7KU7 - chains A and B of the 12 polymer chains in the assembly; structure by electron microscopy, 3.40 A resolution.

# Chain A (and B)
Molecule: integrase
Source organism: Rous sarcoma virus (strain Schmidt-Ruppin A)
Notes: EC 2.7.7.-; chain B of this document is another copy of the same molecule, construct and numbering; everything in this record applies to it too
Reference sequence: P03354 (POL_RSVP); residues 1-278 here correspond to UniProt positions 1281-1558 (UniProt number = residue number + 1280)
Sequence (278 residues; numbered 1 to 278; the number before each row is that of its first residue):
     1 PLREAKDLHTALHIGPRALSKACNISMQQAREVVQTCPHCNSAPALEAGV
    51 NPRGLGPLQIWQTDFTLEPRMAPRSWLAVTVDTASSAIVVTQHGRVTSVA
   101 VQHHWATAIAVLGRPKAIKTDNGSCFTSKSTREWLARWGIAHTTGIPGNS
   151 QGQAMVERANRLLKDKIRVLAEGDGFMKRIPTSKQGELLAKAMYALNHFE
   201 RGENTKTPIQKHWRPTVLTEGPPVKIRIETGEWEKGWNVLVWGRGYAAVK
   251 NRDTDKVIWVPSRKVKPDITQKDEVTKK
Not modelled in the structure: 270-278 (chain B: 1-56, 270-278)
Sequence notes: conflict Lys166 (Arg1446 in P03354)
UniProt features mapped onto this chain:
  - DNA-binding region: Pro222 to Thr270 (Integrase-type)
  - region: Asp268 to Lys278 (Involved in homooctamerization)
  - binding site (Zn(2+)): His9, His13, Cys37, Cys40
  - binding site (Mg(2+)): Asp64, Asp121, Glu157
Metal / ion sites: Zn2+: His9, His13, Cys37, Cys40; Mg2+ site 1: Asp64, Glu157 (together with ZZX); Mg2+ site 2: Asp64, Asp121 (together with ZZX)
Small-molecule neighbours: ZZX ((6S)-2-(3-chloro-4-fluorobenzyl)-8-ethyl-10-hydroxy-N,6-dimethyl-1,9-dioxo-1,2,6,7,8,9-hexahydropyrazino[1',2':1,5]pyrrolo[2,3-d]pyridazine-4-carboxamide): Asp64, Phe65, Asp121, Gly148, Ser150, Gln151, Ala154, Glu157
What the authors report for this chain:
  - mutagenesis - R263A: abolished binding to octameric CSC
  - mutagenesis - R263K: decreased binding to octameric CSC
  - mutagenesis - S262R: decreased binding to octameric CSC intasomes
  - mutagenesis - S262P: abolished expression

# Interface between chain A and chain B
Contacting residue pairs - 67 pairs, chain A then chain B:
  Val99(A) - Ser183(B)
  Val99(A) - Glu187(B)
  Gln102(A) - Glu187(B)
  His103(A) - Gly186(B)
  His103(A) - Glu187(B)  hydrogen bond (backbone-side chain)
  Ala106(A) - Ala190(B)
  Thr107(A) - Ala190(B)
  Ile109(A) - Tyr194(B)  hydrophobic
  Ile109(A) - His198(B)
  Ala110(A) - Ala190(B)
  Ala110(A) - Met193(B)  hydrophobic
  Ala110(A) - Tyr194(B)  hydrophobic
  Ala110(A) - His198(B)
  Val111(A) - Val111(B)  hydrophobic
  Gly113(A) - His198(B)
  Arg114(A) - Tyr194(B)
  Trp138(A) - Lys191(B)
  Trp138(A) - Tyr194(B)  hydrophobic
  Gly186(A) - His103(B)
  Ala190(A) - Ala106(B)
  Ala190(A) - Thr107(B)
  Ala190(A) - Ala110(B)
  Lys191(A) - Trp138(B)
  Met193(A) - Ala110(B)  hydrophobic
  Tyr194(A) - Ile109(B)  hydrophobic
  Tyr194(A) - Ala110(B)
  Tyr194(A) - Arg114(B)
  Tyr194(A) - Trp138(B)  hydrophobic
  His198(A) - Ile109(B)
  His198(A) - Ala110(B)  hydrogen bond (side chain-backbone)
  His198(A) - Leu112(B)
  His198(A) - Gly113(B)
  Ile209(A) - Trp213(B)  hydrophobic
  Trp213(A) - Ile209(B)  hydrophobic
  Trp213(A) - Trp213(B)
  Trp213(A) - Pro215(B)
  Trp213(A) - Thr216(B)
  Arg214(A) - Trp213(B)
  Arg214(A) - Arg214(B)
  Arg214(A) - Thr216(B)
  Arg214(A) - Leu218(B)
  Pro215(A) - Thr216(B)
  Pro215(A) - Val217(B)
  Pro215(A) - Leu218(B)  hydrogen bond (backbone-backbone)
  Thr216(A) - Leu218(B)  hydrogen bond (side chain-backbone)
  Thr216(A) - Thr219(B)
  Thr216(A) - Glu220(B)
  Val217(A) - Leu218(B)
  Val217(A) - Thr219(B)  hydrogen bond (backbone-side chain)
  Leu218(A) - Thr219(B)
  Leu218(A) - Leu240(B)
  Leu218(A) - Val241(B)  hydrophobic
  Thr219(A) - Thr219(B)
  Pro222(A) - Ala248(B)  hydrophobic
  Pro222(A) - Val257(B)  hydrophobic
  Pro222(A) - Trp259(B)  hydrophobic
  Pro223(A) - Val257(B)
  Pro223(A) - Trp259(B)  hydrogen bond (backbone-side chain)
  Val224(A) - Trp259(B)  hydrophobic
  Trp242(A) - Val241(B)  hydrophobic
  Trp242(A) - Arg244(B)
  Ser262(A) - Arg244(B)  hydrogen bond (backbone-side chain)
  Arg263(A) - Arg244(B)
  Val265(A) - Arg244(B)  hydrogen bond (backbone-side chain)
  Pro267(A) - Tyr246(B)  hydrophobic
  Pro267(A) - Trp259(B)
  Asp268(A) - Trp259(B)  hydrogen bond (backbone-side chain)
Other interface residues (no listed pair), chain A (39 interface residues in all): Leu112, Ser183, Glu187, Val239, Leu240
Other interface residues (no listed pair), chain B (38 interface residues in all): Val99, Gln102, Trp242, Gly243

# Summary
39 residues of chain A face 38 of chain B across their interface, with 9 hydrogen bonds. Polar contacts
include His103(A)-Glu187(B), His198(A)-Ala110(B) and Thr216(A)-Leu218(B). The paper reports that R263A of
chain A abolishes binding to octameric CSC; R263K of chain A reduces binding to octameric CSC; 4 substitutions
were tested in all.
Chain A and chain B are both integrase (Rous sarcoma virus (strain Schmidt-Ruppin A)); the structure, Cryo-EM
structure of Rous sarcoma virus cleaved synaptic complex (CSC) with HIV-1 integrase strand transfer inhibitor
..., was determined by electron microscopy, deposited together with 7JN3 and 7KUI.
